Entry 8ZRE (electron microscopy, 3.44 A resolution); this record covers chains B and h of the 8 polymer chains in the assembly.

# Chain B
Protein: Capsid protein
Source organism: hepatitis B virus genotype C
Reference sequence: A0A679FG23 (A0A679FG23_HBV); residue numbers follow UniProt; this construct covers 1-142
Sequence (142 residues; row label = number of the first residue in the row):
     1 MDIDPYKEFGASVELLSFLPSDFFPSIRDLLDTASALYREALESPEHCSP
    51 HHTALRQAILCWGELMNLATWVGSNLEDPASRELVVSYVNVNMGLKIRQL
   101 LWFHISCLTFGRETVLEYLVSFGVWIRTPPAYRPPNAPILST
Not modelled in the structure: 1
Reported in the primary citation:
  - mutagenesis - P20A: decreased binding to Group I and Group III mAbs
  - mutagenesis - R127A, P130A, A131R: unchanged binding to 12 human anti-HBc mAbs
  - mutagenesis - E77A: unchanged binding to cAbD4

# Chain h
Protein: Heavy chains of D4 Fab
Source organism: Homo sapiens
Notes: antibody fragment or engineered binder
Sequence (121 residues; numbered 1 to 121; the number before each row is that of its first residue):
     1 QVQLVESGGGVVQPGRSLRLSCAASGFNFNKFGMHWVRQVPGKGLEWLTY
    51 IWYDGSNADYVDSVKGRFTISRDNSINTLYLQMNSLRADDTAVYFCARGF
   101 YDSSSLESWGQGALVIVSSAS
Disulfide bonds: C22-C96

# Chain B / chain h interface
Pairs across the interface - 4 pairs, chain B then chain h:
  D78(B) - F32(h)
  D78(B) - F100(h)
  A80(B) - D102(h)
  S81(B) - D102(h)  hydrogen bond
Interface residues without a listed pair, chain B (4 interface residues in all): P79
Interface residues without a listed pair, chain h (4 interface residues in all): Y101

# In short
Chain B and chain h each contribute 4 residues to their interface; the contacts include 1 hydrogen bond. The
hydrogen-bonded pair is S81(B)-D102(h). The paper reports that P20A of chain B reduces binding to Group I and
Group III mAbs; R127A, P130A and A131R of chain B leave binding to 12 human anti-HBc mAbs unchanged.
Here chain B is Capsid protein (hepatitis B virus genotype C) and chain h is Heavy chains of D4 Fab (Homo
sapiens). Entry 8ZRE (HBcAg-D4 Fab complex) was determined by electron microscopy, deposited together with
8ZRH and 8ZRR.
